PDB entry 1ABT | solution NMR | chains A and B

Chain A:
Name: Alpha-bungarotoxin
Reference sequence: P60615 (NXL1A_BUNMU); residue numbers follow UniProt; this construct covers 1-74
Amino-acid sequence (74 residues; numbered 1 to 74; the number before each row is that of its first residue):
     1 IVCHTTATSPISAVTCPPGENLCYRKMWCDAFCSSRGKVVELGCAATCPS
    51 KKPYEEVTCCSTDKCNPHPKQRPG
Disulfide bonds: Cys-3/Cys-23, Cys-16/Cys-44, Cys-29/Cys-33, Cys-48/Cys-59, Cys-60/Cys-65

Chain B:
Name: Nicotinic receptor peptide
Reference sequence: P02710 (ACHA_TORCA); residues 75-86 here correspond to UniProt positions 209-220 (UniProt number = residue number + 134)
Amino-acid sequence (12 residues; each row starts with the number of its first residue):
    75 KHWVYYTCCPDT
Not modelled in the structure: 81-86

Interface between chain A and chain B:
Pairs across the interface (27; chain A residue first):
  Thr-6(A) with His-76(B); Trp-77(B); Tyr-79(B)
  Ala-7(A) with Lys-75(B); His-76(B)
  Thr-8(A) with Trp-77(B)
  Pro-10(A) with Tyr-79(B)
  Ile-11(A) with Tyr-79(B)
  Pro-18(A) with Lys-75(B); His-76(B)
  Phe-32(A) with Tyr-80(B)
  Gly-37(A) with Tyr-80(B)
  Lys-38(A) with Tyr-79(B); Tyr-80(B)
  Val-39(A) with Tyr-80(B)
  Val-40(A) with Trp-77(B); Val-78(B); Tyr-79(B)
  Glu-41(A) with His-76(B); Trp-77(B); Val-78(B)
  Leu-42(A) with His-76(B); Trp-77(B)
  Gly-43(A) with His-76(B)
  Cys-44(A) with His-76(B)
  His-68(A) with Tyr-79(B); Tyr-80(B)
Also at the interface, not in a pair above, chain A (17 interface residues in all): Ser-9

Overview:
17 residues of chain A and 6 residues of chain B are in contact.
Here chain A is Alpha-bungarotoxin and chain B is Nicotinic receptor peptide. Entry 1ABT (NMR solution
structure of an alpha-bungarotoxin(slash)nicotinic receptor peptide complex) was determined by solution NMR.
